7OU2 - chains A and B; structure by electron microscopy, 4.80 A resolution (low resolution: residue-level contacts below are approximate; hydrogen-bond / salt-bridge calls are withheld).

[Chain A (and B)]
Name: DNA mismatch repair protein MutS
Organism: Escherichia coli
Notes: chain B of this document is another copy of the same molecule, construct and numbering; everything in this record applies to it too
Reference sequence: A0A0B1MR81 (A0A0B1MR81_ECOLX); numbering as in UniProt (aligned over 8-853)
Sequence (859 residues; numbered -5 to 853; the number before each row is that of its first residue; numbers below 1 keep their minus sign (His-5 is residue -5)):
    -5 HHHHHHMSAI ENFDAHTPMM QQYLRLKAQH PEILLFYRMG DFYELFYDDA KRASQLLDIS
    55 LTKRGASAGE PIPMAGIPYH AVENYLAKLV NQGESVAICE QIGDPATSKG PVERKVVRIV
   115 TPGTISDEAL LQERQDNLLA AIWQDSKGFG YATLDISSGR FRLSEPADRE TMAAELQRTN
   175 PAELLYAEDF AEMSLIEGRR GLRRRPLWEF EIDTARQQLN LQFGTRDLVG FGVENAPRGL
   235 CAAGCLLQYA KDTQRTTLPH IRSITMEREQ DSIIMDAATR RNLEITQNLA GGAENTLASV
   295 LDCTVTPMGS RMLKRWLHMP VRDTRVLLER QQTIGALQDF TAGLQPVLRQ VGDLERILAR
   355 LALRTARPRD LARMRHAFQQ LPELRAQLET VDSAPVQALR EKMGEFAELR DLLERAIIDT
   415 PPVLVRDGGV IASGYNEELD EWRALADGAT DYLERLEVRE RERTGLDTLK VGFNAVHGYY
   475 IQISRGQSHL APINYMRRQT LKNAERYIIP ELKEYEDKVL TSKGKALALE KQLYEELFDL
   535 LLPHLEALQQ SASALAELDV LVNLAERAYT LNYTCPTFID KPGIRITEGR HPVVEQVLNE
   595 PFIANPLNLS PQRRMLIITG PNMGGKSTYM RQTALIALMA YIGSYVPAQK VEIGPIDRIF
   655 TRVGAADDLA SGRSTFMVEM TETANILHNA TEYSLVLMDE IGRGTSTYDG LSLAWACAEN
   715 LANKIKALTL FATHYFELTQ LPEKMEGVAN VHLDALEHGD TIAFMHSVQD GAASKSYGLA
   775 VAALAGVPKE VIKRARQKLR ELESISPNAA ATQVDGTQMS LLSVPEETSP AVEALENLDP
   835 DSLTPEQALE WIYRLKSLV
Unresolved in the structure: -5 to 7, 445-512, 663-666, 801-853 (chain B: -5 to 16, 57-66, 95-108, 413-519, 664-666, 801-853)
Sequence notes: expression tag (-5 to 7); conflict Arg19 (Lys in A0A0B1MR81), Gly337 (Glu in A0A0B1MR81), Glu456 (Ala in A0A0B1MR81); engineered mutation Glu840 (Arg in A0A0B1MR81)

[How chain A and chain B interact]
Residue-residue contacts - 100 pairs, chain A then chain B:
  Gly614(A) - Thr699(B)
  Pro615(A) - Thr699(B)
  Asn616(A) - Asp661(B)
  Asn616(A) - Thr669(B)
  Asn616(A) - Thr699(B)
  Met617(A) - Leu663(B)
  Asp661(A) - Met617(B)
  Phe670(A) - Tyr771(B)
  Phe670(A) - Gly772(B)
  Phe670(A) - Val775(B)
  Met671(A) - Val775(B)
  Met671(A) - Leu778(B)
  Met671(A) - Ala779(B)
  Met674(A) - Val781(B)
  Thr675(A) - Ala779(B)
  Ala678(A) - Ala779(B)
  Ala678(A) - Gly780(B)
  Ala678(A) - Val781(B)
  Leu681(A) - Val781(B)
  Leu681(A) - Pro782(B)
  Leu681(A) - Val785(B)
  His682(A) - Pro782(B)
  Glu694(A) - Arg697(B)
  Thr699(A) - Gly614(B)
  Thr699(A) - Pro615(B)
  Thr699(A) - Asn616(B)
  Thr699(A) - His728(B)
  Thr699(A) - Ser770(B)
  Thr699(A) - Tyr771(B)
  Ser700(A) - His728(B)
  Ser700(A) - Phe730(B)
  Thr701(A) - His728(B)
  Thr701(A) - Tyr729(B)
  Thr701(A) - Phe730(B)
  Thr701(A) - Glu731(B)
  Tyr702(A) - Phe730(B)
  Tyr702(A) - Glu731(B)
  Tyr702(A) - Leu793(B)
  Tyr702(A) - Leu796(B)
  Tyr702(A) - Glu797(B)
  Tyr702(A) - Ser800(B)
  Asp703(A) - Ser770(B)
  Asp703(A) - Gly772(B)
  Asp703(A) - Leu773(B)
  Leu705(A) - Leu796(B)
  Ser706(A) - Ala789(B)
  Ser706(A) - Lys792(B)
  Ser706(A) - Leu793(B)
  Ser706(A) - Leu796(B)
  Leu707(A) - Ala789(B)
  Trp709(A) - Lys792(B)
  Ala710(A) - Arg788(B)
  Glu713(A) - Arg788(B)
  Asn714(A) - Val785(B)
  His728(A) - Thr699(B)
  His728(A) - Ser700(B)
  His728(A) - Thr701(B)
  Tyr729(A) - Thr701(B)
  Phe730(A) - Ser700(B)
  Phe730(A) - Thr701(B)
  Phe730(A) - Tyr702(B)
  Glu731(A) - Thr701(B)
  Glu731(A) - Tyr702(B)
  Lys738(A) - Lys792(B)
  Ile756(A) - Met671(B)
  Phe758(A) - Leu663(B)
  Phe758(A) - Ser668(B)
  Ser770(A) - Ser700(B)
  Ser770(A) - Asp703(B)
  Tyr771(A) - Phe670(B)
  Tyr771(A) - Thr699(B)
  Gly772(A) - Phe670(B)
  Gly772(A) - Asp703(B)
  Leu773(A) - Asp703(B)
  Val775(A) - Phe670(B)
  Val775(A) - Met671(B)
  Leu778(A) - Met671(B)
  Ala779(A) - Thr675(B)
  Ala779(A) - Ala678(B)
  Gly780(A) - Ala678(B)
  Gly780(A) - His682(B)
  Val781(A) - Ala678(B)
  Val781(A) - His682(B)
  Pro782(A) - Leu681(B)
  Pro782(A) - His682(B)
  Val785(A) - Leu681(B)
  Val785(A) - Asn714(B)
  Arg788(A) - Ala710(B)
  Ala789(A) - Ser706(B)
  Ala789(A) - Leu707(B)
  Ala789(A) - Ala710(B)
  Lys792(A) - Ser706(B)
  Lys792(A) - Trp709(B)
  Leu793(A) - Tyr702(B)
  Leu793(A) - Asp703(B)
  Leu793(A) - Ser706(B)
  Leu796(A) - Tyr702(B)
  Leu796(A) - Leu705(B)
  Glu797(A) - Tyr702(B)
  Ser800(A) - Tyr702(B)
Other interface residues (no listed pair), chain A (52 interface residues in all): Ser668, Ala776
Other interface residues (no listed pair), chain B (52 interface residues in all): Ala660, Met674, Lys718, Ala776

[Summary]
The chain A/chain B interface involves 52 residues from each chain.
Both chains are DNA mismatch repair protein MutS (Escherichia coli). Entry 7OU2 (The structure of MutS bound
to two molecules of ADP) was determined by electron microscopy, deposited together with 7OTO, 7OU0 and 7OU4.
